PDB entry 8VCY | X-ray diffraction, 2.60 A resolution | chains A and E of the 5 polymer chains in the assembly

Chain A:
Protein: MHC class II HLA-DQ-alpha chain
From: Homo sapiens
UniProtKB: Q30069 (Q30069_HUMAN); the construct lacks a stretch of the UniProt sequence, so the offset changes along the chain: -1 to 9 = UniProt 1-11; 10-181 = UniProt 13-184
Chain sequence (185 residues; numbered -1 to 182 plus 1 insertion-coded residue; the number before each row is that of its first residue; numbers below 1 keep their minus sign (Glu-1 is residue -1)):
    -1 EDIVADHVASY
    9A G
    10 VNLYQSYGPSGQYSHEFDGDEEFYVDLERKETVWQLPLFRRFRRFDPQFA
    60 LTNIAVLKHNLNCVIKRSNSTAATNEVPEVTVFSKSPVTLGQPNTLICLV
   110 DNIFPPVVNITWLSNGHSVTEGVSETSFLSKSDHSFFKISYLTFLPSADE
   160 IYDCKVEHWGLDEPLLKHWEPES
Not modelled in the structure: -1, 179-182
Sequence notes: engineered mutation Cys72 (Ile75 in Q30069); expression tag (182)
Cystine bridges: Cys107-Cys163
Glycans and other covalent adducts: N-acetylglucosamine (NAG) linked to Asn118

Chain E:
Protein: T-CELL-RECEPTOR, TCR A2.13 beta
From: Homo sapiens
Chain sequence (239 residues; row label = number of the first residue in the row; note: 13 numbers in that range are skipped by the numbering (no residue carries them; nothing is unmodelled there)):
     3 GVTQTPRYLIKTRGQQVTLSCSPISGH
    37 RSVSWYQQTPGQGLQFLFEYFS
    63 ETQRNKGNFP
    74 GRFSGRQF
    83 SNSRSEMNVSTLELGDSALYLCASSLERETQYFGPGTRLLVLEDLKNVFP
   133 PEVAVFEPSEAEISHTQKATLVCLATGFFPDHVELSWWVNGKEVHSGVCT
   183 DPQPLKEQPALNDSRYALSSRLRVSATFWQNPRNHFRCQVQFYGLSENDE
   233 WTQDRAKPVTQIVSAEAWGRAD
Not modelled in the structure: 254
Cystine bridges: Cys23-Cys104, Cys155-Cys220

How chain A and chain E interact:
Residue-residue contacts (13):
  Gln57(A) - Arg66(E)  hydrogen bond (side chain-backbone)
  Gln57(A) - Asn67(E)  hydrogen bond
  Phe58(A) - Arg110(E)
  Thr61(A) - Arg66(E)
  Asn62(A) - Arg110(E)  hydrogen bond
  Ala64(A) - Phe57(E)
  Ala64(A) - Arg66(E)
  Val65(A) - Phe57(E)  hydrophobic
  Val65(A) - Arg66(E)
  Val65(A) - Glu109(E)
  His68(A) - Arg37(E)  hydrogen bond
  His68(A) - Phe57(E)
  His68(A) - Ser58(E)
Other interface residues (no listed pair), chain A (8 interface residues in all): Leu60

Overview:
8 residues of chain A face 7 of chain E across their interface; the contacts include 4 hydrogen bonds. Polar
pairs include Gln57(A)-Arg66(E), Gln57(A)-Asn67(E) and Asn62(A)-Arg110(E). N-acetylglucosamine is covalently
linked to Asn118(A).
Chain A is MHC class II HLA-DQ-alpha chain and chain E is T-CELL-RECEPTOR, TCR A2.13 beta, both from Homo
sapiens; the structure, Human TCR A2.13 in complex with DQ8-InsC8-15NPY, was determined by X-ray diffraction,
deposited together with 8VCX, 8VD0, 8VD2, 8VDD and 8VDU.
